6L6L - chains A and B of the 4 polymer chains in the assembly; structure by X-ray diffraction, 2.78 A resolution.

# Chain A (and B)
Molecule: Nuclear receptor related 1
Source organism: Homo sapiens
Notes: chain B of this document is another copy of the same molecule, construct and numbering; everything in this record applies to it too
UniProtKB: F1D8N6 (F1D8N6_HUMAN); numbering as in UniProt (aligned over 262-346)
Amino-acid sequence (85 residues; each row starts with the number of its first residue):
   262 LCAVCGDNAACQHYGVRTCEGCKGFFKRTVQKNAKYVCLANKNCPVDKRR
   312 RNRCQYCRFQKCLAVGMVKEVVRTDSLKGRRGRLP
Metal / ion sites: Zn2+ site 1: C263, C266, C280, C283; Zn2+ site 2: C299, C305, C315, C318
What the authors report for this chain:
  - binding site for the 21-nt DNA strand: E281, K284, R289, R342, G343, R344
  - self-association interface (contacts with another copy of this molecule): N294 to L300

# Chain A / chain B interface
Contacting residue pairs - 6 pairs, chain A then chain B:
  N294(A) - L300(B)
  K296(A) - V298(B)
  V298(A) - K296(B)
  V298(A) - V298(B)  hydrophobic
  L300(A) - N294(B)
  L300(A) - K296(B)
Also at the interface, not in a pair above, chain A (5 interface residues in all): K293
Also at the interface, not in a pair above, chain B (7 interface residues in all): K293, A295, Y297
Interface features reported in the paper:
  - hot spots on chain A (mutagenesis) - V298K: abolished binding to IR5

# Overview
Chain A and chain B form an interface of 5 and 7 residues respectively. The Zn2+ site 1 is built by C263(A),
C266(A), C280(A) and C283(A). The paper reports a binding site for the 21-nt DNA strand at E281(A), K284(A)
and R289(A) among others; V298K of chain A abolishes binding to IR5.
Chain A and chain B are both Nuclear receptor related 1 (Homo sapiens); the structure, Structural basis of
NR4A2 homodimers binding to selective Nur-responsive elements, was determined by X-ray diffraction together
with 6L6Q from the same study.
